2HYQ - chains A and B; structure by X-ray diffraction, 2.00 A resolution.

[Chain A (and B)]
Protein: Griffithsin
Notes: chain B of this document is another copy of the same molecule, construct and numbering; everything in this record applies to it too
UniProt: P84801 (GRFIN_GRISQ); numbering as in UniProt (aligned over 1-121)
Amino-acid sequence (122 residues; numbered 0 to 121; the number before each row is that of its first residue; numbering starts at 0):
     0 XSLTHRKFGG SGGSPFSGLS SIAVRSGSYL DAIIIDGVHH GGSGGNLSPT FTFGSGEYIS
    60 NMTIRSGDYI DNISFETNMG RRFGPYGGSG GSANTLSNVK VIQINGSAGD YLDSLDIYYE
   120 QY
Modified residues: ACE (acetyl group) at position 0
Sequence notes: acetylation (0)
Reported in the primary citation:
  - binding site for alpha-D-mannopyranose: S27, Y28, D67
  - conformationally variable residues: S1, L2, G53, S54

[Chain A / chain B interface]
Pairs across the interface (125):
  ACE_0(A) - E119(B)
  S1(A) - Y118(B)
  S1(A) - E119(B)
  S1(A) - Q120(B)  hydrogen bond (side chain-backbone)
  L2(A) - L2(B)
  L2(A) - I101(B)  hydrophobic
  L2(A) - Y118(B)
  T3(A) - L2(B)
  T3(A) - Y117(B)
  T3(A) - Y118(B)  hydrogen bond (backbone-backbone)
  H4(A) - L2(B)
  H4(A) - D115(B)  salt bridge
  H4(A) - I116(B)
  H4(A) - Y117(B)
  H4(A) - Y118(B)
  R5(A) - N93(B)  hydrogen bond
  R5(A) - T94(B)
  R5(A) - L95(B)
  R5(A) - L114(B)
  R5(A) - D115(B)
  R5(A) - I116(B)  hydrogen bond (backbone-backbone)
  R5(A) - Y118(B)
  K6(A) - L114(B)
  K6(A) - D115(B)
  F7(A) - I63(B)  hydrophobic
  F7(A) - I69(B)
  F7(A) - N93(B)
  F7(A) - S113(B)
  F7(A) - L114(B)  hydrogen bond (backbone-backbone)
  F7(A) - I116(B)  hydrophobic
  G8(A) - S65(B)  hydrogen bond (backbone-side chain)
  G8(A) - G66(B)
  G8(A) - I69(B)
  G8(A) - D112(B)
  G9(A) - G66(B)
  G9(A) - D67(B)  hydrogen bond (backbone-backbone)
  G9(A) - D112(B)  hydrogen bond (backbone-backbone)
  G9(A) - S113(B)
  G11(A) - S106(B)
  G11(A) - D112(B)
  G12(A) - A107(B)
  G12(A) - G108(B)
  G12(A) - D112(B)  hydrogen bond (backbone-side chain)
  S13(A) - S106(B)
  S13(A) - A107(B)  hydrogen bond (backbone-backbone)
  P14(A) - G105(B)
  P14(A) - S106(B)
  F15(A) - I32(B)  hydrophobic
  F15(A) - I34(B)  hydrophobic
  F15(A) - H39(B)
  F15(A) - N104(B)
  F15(A) - G105(B)  hydrogen bond (backbone-backbone)
  F15(A) - S106(B)
  F15(A) - L111(B)  hydrophobic
  S16(A) - H39(B)
  S16(A) - N104(B)
  G17(A) - Q102(B)
  G17(A) - I103(B)  hydrogen bond (backbone-backbone)
  G17(A) - N104(B)  hydrogen bond (backbone-side chain)
  L18(A) - Q102(B)
  S19(A) - V37(B)
  I32(A) - F15(B)  hydrophobic
  I34(A) - F15(B)  hydrophobic
  I34(A) - G17(B)
  D35(A) - G17(B)
  D35(A) - D35(B)
  V37(A) - S19(B)
  H39(A) - F15(B)
  I63(A) - F7(B)  hydrophobic
  S65(A) - G8(B)
  G66(A) - G8(B)
  G66(A) - G9(B)
  D67(A) - G9(B)  hydrogen bond (backbone-backbone)
  I69(A) - F7(B)
  N93(A) - R5(B)
  N93(A) - F7(B)
  I101(A) - Q102(B)  hydrogen bond (backbone-side chain)
  I101(A) - Y117(B)  hydrophobic
  Q102(A) - G17(B)
  Q102(A) - L18(B)
  Q102(A) - I101(B)  hydrogen bond (side chain-backbone)
  Q102(A) - Q102(B)  hydrogen bond
  I103(A) - G17(B)  hydrogen bond (backbone-backbone)
  N104(A) - F15(B)
  N104(A) - S16(B)
  N104(A) - G17(B)  hydrogen bond (side chain-backbone)
  G105(A) - P14(B)
  G105(A) - F15(B)  hydrogen bond (backbone-backbone)
  S106(A) - G11(B)
  S106(A) - S13(B)
  S106(A) - P14(B)
  S106(A) - F15(B)
  A107(A) - G12(B)
  A107(A) - S13(B)  hydrogen bond (backbone-backbone)
  G108(A) - G12(B)
  D112(A) - G8(B)
  D112(A) - G9(B)  hydrogen bond (backbone-backbone)
  D112(A) - G11(B)
  D112(A) - G12(B)  hydrogen bond (side chain-backbone)
  S113(A) - K6(B)
  S113(A) - F7(B)
  S113(A) - G9(B)
  L114(A) - R5(B)
  L114(A) - K6(B)
  L114(A) - F7(B)  hydrogen bond (backbone-backbone)
  D115(A) - H4(B)  salt bridge
  D115(A) - R5(B)
  D115(A) - K6(B)
  I116(A) - T3(B)
  I116(A) - H4(B)
  I116(A) - R5(B)  hydrogen bond (backbone-backbone)
  I116(A) - F7(B)  hydrophobic
  Y117(A) - T3(B)
  Y117(A) - H4(B)
  Y117(A) - I101(B)  hydrophobic
  Y117(A) - E119(B)  hydrogen bond
  Y118(A) - S1(B)
  Y118(A) - L2(B)
  Y118(A) - T3(B)  hydrogen bond (backbone-backbone)
  Y118(A) - R5(B)
  E119(A) - S1(B)
  E119(A) - Y117(B)  hydrogen bond
  Q120(A) - ACE_0(B)
  Q120(A) - S1(B)  hydrogen bond (backbone-backbone)
  Y121(A) - ACE_0(B)
Interface residues without a listed pair, chain A (51 interface residues in all): Y68, L95, L111
Interface residues without a listed pair, chain B (51 interface residues in all): Y68

[In short]
Chain A and chain B each contribute 51 residues to their interface, with 29 hydrogen bonds and 2 salt bridges.
Polar contacts include H4(A)-D115(B), S1(A)-Q120(B) and R5(A)-N93(B). The paper reports a binding site for
alpha-D-mannopyranose at S27(A), Y28(A) and D67(A); conformational variability at S1(A), L2(A) and G53(A)
among others.
Both chains are Griffithsin. Entry 2HYQ (Crystal structure of a complex of griffithsin with 6alpha-mannobiose)
was determined by X-ray diffraction together with 2HYR from the same study.
